PDB entry 5Y5Y | electron microscopy, 4.70 A resolution (low resolution: residue-level contacts below are approximate; hydrogen-bond / salt-bridge calls are withheld) | chains K and L of the 13 polymer chains in the assembly

[Chain K]
Protein: V-type ATP synthase, subunit (VAPC-THERM)
Source organism: Thermus thermophilus HB8
UniProt: Q5SIT5 (Q5SIT5_THET8); residues 1-120 here = UniProt positions 1-120
Amino-acid sequence (120 residues; numbered 1 to 120; the number before each row is that of its first residue):
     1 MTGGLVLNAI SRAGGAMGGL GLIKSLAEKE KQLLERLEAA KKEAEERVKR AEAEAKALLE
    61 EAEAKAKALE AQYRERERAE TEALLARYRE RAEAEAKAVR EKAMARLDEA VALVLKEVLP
Unresolved in the structure: 1-59

[Chain L]
Protein: V-type ATP synthase subunit E
Source organism: Thermus thermophilus HB8
UniProt: P74901 (VATE_THET8); residues 1-188 here = UniProt positions 1-188
Amino-acid sequence (188 residues; each row starts with the number of its first residue):
     1 MSKLEAILSQ EVEAEIQALL QEAEAKAEAV KREAEEKAKA LLQARERALE AQYRAALRRA
    61 ESAGELLVAT ARTQARGEVL EEVRRRVREA LEALPQKPEW PEVVRKLALE ALEALPGAKA
   121 LVANPEDLPH LEAMARERGV ELQAEPALRL GVRAVGAEGK TQVENSLLAR MDRAWDAMSS
   181 KVAQALWG
Unresolved in the structure: 1-34, 147-148
Differences from the reference sequence: conflict Met134 (Leu in P74901), Met171 (Leu in P74901), Met178 (Leu in P74901)

[Chain K / chain L interface]
Pairs across the interface - 31 pairs, chain K then chain L:
  Glu61(K) - Glu35(L)
  Glu61(K) - Ala38(L)
  Ala62(K) - Ala38(L)
  Lys65(K) - Ala38(L)
  Lys65(K) - Leu42(L)
  Leu69(K) - Leu42(L)
  Leu69(K) - Arg45(L)
  Leu69(K) - Glu46(L)
  Leu69(K) - Leu49(L)
  Glu70(K) - Arg45(L)
  Tyr73(K) - Leu49(L)
  Arg76(K) - Tyr53(L)
  Glu77(K) - Tyr53(L)
  Glu77(K) - Leu57(L)
  Glu80(K) - Tyr53(L)
  Leu84(K) - Leu57(L)
  Tyr88(K) - Gly64(L)
  Ala92(K) - Val68(L)
  Val99(K) - Trp187(L)
  Arg100(K) - Glu78(L)
  Ala103(K) - Trp187(L)
  Leu107(K) - Arg86(L)
  Ala110(K) - Val83(L)
  Val111(K) - Val87(L)
  Val114(K) - Val87(L)
  Leu115(K) - Ala90(L)
  Glu117(K) - Arg170(L)
  Val118(K) - Arg170(L)
  Val118(K) - Ala174(L)
  Leu119(K) - Val103(L)
  Pro120(K) - Arg170(L)
Also at the interface, not in a pair above, chain K (28 interface residues in all): Gln72, Thr81, Ala96, Arg106
Also at the interface, not in a pair above, chain L (30 interface residues in all): Lys39, Ala60, Glu61, Leu67, Ala71, Ala75, Leu94, Leu107, Met171, Val182, Leu186

[Summary]
28 residues of chain K face 30 of chain L across their interface.
Chain K is V-type ATP synthase, subunit (VAPC-THERM) and chain L is V-type ATP synthase subunit E, both from
Thermus thermophilus HB8; the structure, V/A-type ATPase/synthase from Thermus thermophilus, peripheral
domain, rotational state 1, was determined by electron microscopy (same publication as 5Y5X, 5Y5Z and 5Y60).
